PDB entry 7E6P | X-ray diffraction, 2.50 A resolution | chains H and A of the 3 polymer chains in the assembly

== Chain H ==
Name: Fab Light chain
Source organism: Mus musculus
Notes: antibody fragment or engineered binder
Sequence (220 residues; row label = number of the first residue in the row):
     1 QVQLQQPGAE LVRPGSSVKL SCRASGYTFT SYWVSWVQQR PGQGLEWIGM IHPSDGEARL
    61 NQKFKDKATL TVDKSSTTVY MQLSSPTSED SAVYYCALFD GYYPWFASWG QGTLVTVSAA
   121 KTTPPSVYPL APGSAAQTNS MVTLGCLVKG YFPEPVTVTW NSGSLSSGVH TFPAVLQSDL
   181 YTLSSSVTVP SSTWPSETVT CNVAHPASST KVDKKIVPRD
Not modelled in the structure: 134-136
Disulfides: C22-C96, C146-C201

== Chain A ==
Name: Amyloid beta fragment with an intramolecular disulfide bond at positions 17 and 28
Sequence (16 residues; each row starts with the number of its first residue):
    15 QKCVFFAEDV GSNCGA
Not modelled in the structure: 29-30
Disulfides: C17-C28

== Chain H / chain A interface ==
Residue-residue contacts (19):
  S31(H) with Q15(A), hydrogen bond (backbone-backbone)
  W33(H) with K16(A), hydrogen bond (side chain-backbone); V18(A)
  H52(H) with Q15(A), hydrogen bond (side chain-backbone); K16(A)
  D55(H) with K16(A), salt bridge
  E57(H) with K16(A), salt bridge; N27(A), hydrogen bond
  R59(H) with G25(A); N27(A), hydrogen bond
  F99(H) with V18(A), hydrophobic
  Y102(H) with Q15(A); C17(A); V18(A); F19(A), hydrogen bond (backbone-backbone)
  Y103(H) with F19(A), hydrophobic
  P104(H) with V18(A), hydrophobic; F19(A); F20(A), hydrophobic

== In short ==
The interface between chain H and chain A involves 10 residues on one side and 8 on the other; the contacts
include 6 hydrogen bonds and 2 salt bridges. Among the polar pairs are D55(H)-K16(A), E57(H)-K16(A) and
W33(H)-K16(A).
Here chain H is Fab Light chain (Mus musculus) and chain A is Amyloid beta fragment with an intramolecular
disulfide bond at positions 17 and 28. Entry 7E6P (Fab-amyloid beta fragment complex) was determined by X-ray
diffraction.
